Entry 8FA1 (electron microscopy, 2.51 A resolution); this record covers chains C and E of the 6 polymer chains in the assembly.

[Chain C]
Name: Ferritin, Dps family protein and Spike protein S2' chimera
From: Nostoc punctiforme PCC 73102
Reference sequence: chimeric construct of B2J981, A0A8B6RKS7: residues 741-915 from B2J981 (B2J981_NOSP7) positions 4-178 (UniProt number = residue number - 737); residues 917-988 from A0A8B6RKS7 positions 806-877 (UniProt number = residue number - 111)
Chain sequence (257 residues; each row starts with the number of its first residue):
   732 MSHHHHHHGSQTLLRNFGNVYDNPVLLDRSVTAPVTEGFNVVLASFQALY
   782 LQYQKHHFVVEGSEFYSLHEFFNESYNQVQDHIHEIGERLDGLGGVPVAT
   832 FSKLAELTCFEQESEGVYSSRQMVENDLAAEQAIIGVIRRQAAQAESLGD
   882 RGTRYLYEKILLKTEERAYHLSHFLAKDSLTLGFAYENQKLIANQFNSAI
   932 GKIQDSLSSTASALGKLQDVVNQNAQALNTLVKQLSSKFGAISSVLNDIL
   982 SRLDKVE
Unresolved in the structure: 732-917
Differences from the reference sequence: initiating methionine (732); expression tag (733-740); conflict Ser741 (Thr4 in B2J981); linker (916); engineered mutation Lys969 (Asn858 in A0A8B6RKS7)
What the authors report for this chain:
  - self-association interface (contacts with another copy of this molecule); pairs are residue here / residue on that copy: Phe970-Lys969
  - mutagenesis - N969K: decreased stability (proposed by the authors, not directly observed)

[Chain E]
Name: Spike protein S2' HR2
From: Severe acute respiratory syndrome coronavirus 2
Reference sequence: P0DTC2 (SPIKE_SARS2); residue numbers follow UniProt; this construct covers 1157-1201
Chain sequence (45 residues; each row starts with the number of its first residue):
  1157 KNHTSPDVDLGDISGINASVVNIQKEIDRLNEVAKNLNESLIDLQ
Unresolved in the structure: 1157-1158, 1201
Curated features (UniProtKB/Swiss-Prot):
  - glycosylation (N-linked (GlcNAc...) asparagine): Asn1158 (complex), Asn1173 (complex), Asn1194 (complex)
  - natural variant: Val1176 (V1176F: In strain: Gamma/P.1, Theta/P.3 and 1 more)

[Chain C / chain E interface]
Contacting residue pairs - 43 pairs, chain C then chain E:
  Asn919(C) - Leu1200(E)
  Leu922(C) - Asp1199(E)
  Ile923(C) - Ile1198(E)  hydrophobic
  Gln926(C) - Glu1195(E)
  Gln926(C) - Ser1196(E)
  Gln926(C) - Leu1197(E)  hydrogen bond (side chain-backbone)
  Gln926(C) - Ile1198(E)
  Ser929(C) - Ser1196(E)  hydrogen bond
  Ala930(C) - Leu1193(E)  hydrophobic
  Ala930(C) - Ser1196(E)
  Lys933(C) - Val1189(E)
  Lys933(C) - Asn1192(E)  hydrogen bond (side chain-backbone)
  Lys933(C) - Leu1193(E)
  Lys933(C) - Ser1196(E)  hydrogen bond
  Asp936(C) - Arg1185(E)  salt bridge
  Ser937(C) - Leu1186(E)
  Ser937(C) - Val1189(E)
  Ser940(C) - Glu1182(E)
  Ser940(C) - Arg1185(E)
  Thr941(C) - Leu1186(E)
  Ser943(C) - Glu1182(E)  hydrogen bond
  Ala944(C) - Ile1179(E)
  Ala944(C) - Glu1182(E)
  Lys947(C) - Asn1178(E)
  Lys947(C) - Ile1179(E)
  Lys947(C) - Lys1181(E)
  Lys947(C) - Glu1182(E)  salt bridge
  Leu948(C) - Val1177(E)  hydrophobic
  Leu948(C) - Ile1179(E)  hydrophobic
  Val951(C) - Val1177(E)  hydrophobic
  Gln954(C) - Ser1175(E)  hydrogen bond
  Asn955(C) - Ala1174(E)
  Asn955(C) - Ser1175(E)  hydrogen bond (side chain-backbone)
  Thr961(C) - Ile1172(E)
  Gln965(C) - Asp1168(E)  hydrogen bond (side chain-backbone)
  Gln965(C) - Ile1169(E)
  Gln965(C) - Ser1170(E)
  Gln965(C) - Ile1172(E)
  Lys969(C) - Leu1166(E)  hydrogen bond (side chain-backbone)
  Lys969(C) - Gly1167(E)
  Lys969(C) - Asp1168(E)
  Lys969(C) - Ile1169(E)
  Ile973(C) - Leu1166(E)  hydrophobic
Interface residues without a listed pair, chain C (26 interface residues in all): Ile934, Ala958, Leu962, Leu966
Interface residues without a listed pair, chain E (26 interface residues in all): Asn1173, Val1176

[Overview]
The chain C/chain E interface involves 26 residues from each chain, with 9 hydrogen bonds and 2 salt bridges.
Polar pairs include Asp936(C)-Arg1185(E), Lys947(C)-Glu1182(E) and Gln926(C)-Leu1197(E). From the paper: N969K
of chain C reduces stability; a self-association interface involving Phe970(C).
Here chain C is Ferritin, Dps family protein and Spike protein S2' chimera (Nostoc punctiforme PCC 73102) and
chain E is Spike protein S2' HR2 (Severe acute respiratory syndrome coronavirus 2). Entry 8FA1 (Cryo-EM
structure of the SARS-CoV-2 HR1HR2 fusion core complex with N969K mutation) was determined by electron
microscopy together with 8FA2 and 7TIK from the same study.
